Entry 6OO0 (X-ray diffraction, 2.10 A resolution); this record covers chains L and H.

== Chain L ==
Molecule: NC-Cow1 light chain
From: Bos taurus
Amino-acid sequence (216 residues; each row starts with the number of its first residue; note: 1 number in that range is skipped by the numbering (no residue carries it; nothing is unmodelled there); a row labelled like 27A-27B holds insertion residues (27A, then the next letters in order)):
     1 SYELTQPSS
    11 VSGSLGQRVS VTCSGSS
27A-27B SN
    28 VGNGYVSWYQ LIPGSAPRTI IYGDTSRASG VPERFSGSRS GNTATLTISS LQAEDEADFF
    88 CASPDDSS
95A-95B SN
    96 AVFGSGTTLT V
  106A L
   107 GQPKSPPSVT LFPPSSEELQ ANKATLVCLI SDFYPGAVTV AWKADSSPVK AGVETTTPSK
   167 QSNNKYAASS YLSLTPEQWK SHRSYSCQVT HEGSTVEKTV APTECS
Not modelled in the structure: 1
Disulfides: Cys23-Cys88, Cys134-Cys193

== Chain H ==
Molecule: NC-Cow1 heavy chain
From: Bos taurus
Amino-acid sequence (272 residues; each row starts with the number of its first residue; a row labelled like 82A-82C holds insertion residues (82A, then the next letters in order)):
     1 QVQLRESGPS LMKPSQTLSL TCTVSGSSLN DKSVGWVRQA PGKALQWLGS VDTSGNTDYN
    61 PGLKSRLSIT KDNSKSRISL TV
82A-82C TGM
    83 TTEDSATYYC ITAHQKTNKK ECPEDYTYNP RCPQQYGWSD CDCMGDRFGG YCRQDGCSNY
   143 IHRSTYEWYV SAWGQGLLVT VSSASTKGPS VFPLAPSSKS TSGGTAALGC LVKDYFPEPV
   203 TVSWNSGALT SGVHTFPAVL QSSGLYSLSS VVTVPSSSLG TQTYICNVNH KPSNTKVDKR
   263 VEPKSCD
Not modelled in the structure: 28-31
Disulfides: Cys22-Cys92, Cys104-Cys125, Cys114-Cys134, Cys123-Cys139, Cys192-Cys248

== How chain L and chain H interact ==
Contacting residue pairs - 92 pairs, chain L then chain H:
  Glu3(L) - Ala44(H)
  Asn30(L) - Ser146(H)  hydrogen bond (backbone-side chain)
  Asn30(L) - Thr147(H)  hydrogen bond (side chain-backbone)
  Asn30(L) - Tyr148(H)  hydrogen bond (side chain-backbone)
  Gly31(L) - Ser146(H)  hydrogen bond (backbone-side chain)
  Tyr32(L) - His96(H)
  Tyr32(L) - Ser146(H)
  Tyr32(L) - Tyr148(H)
  Tyr32(L) - Glu149(H)
  Tyr32(L) - Trp150(H)
  Tyr32(L) - Tyr151(H)
  Ser34(L) - Tyr151(H)
  Tyr36(L) - Trp150(H)
  Tyr36(L) - Tyr151(H)
  Tyr36(L) - Val152(H)  hydrogen bond (side chain-backbone)
  Tyr36(L) - Trp155(H)
  Leu38(L) - Gln39(H)
  Leu38(L) - Leu45(H)  hydrophobic
  Ala43(L) - Gly156(H)
  Ala43(L) - Gln157(H)
  Pro44(L) - Tyr91(H)
  Pro44(L) - Trp155(H)
  Thr46(L) - Val152(H)  hydrogen bond (side chain-backbone)
  Thr46(L) - Trp155(H)  hydrogen bond
  Tyr49(L) - Tyr151(H)  hydrophobic
  Phe87(L) - Gln39(H)
  Phe87(L) - Ala44(H)  hydrophobic
  Phe87(L) - Leu45(H)
  Ala89(L) - Trp150(H)  hydrophobic
  Pro91(L) - Tyr148(H)
  Pro91(L) - Trp150(H)  hydrophobic
  Asp93(L) - Tyr148(H)
  Ser94(L) - Tyr148(H)
  Ser95(L) - Gln97(H)
  Ser95(L) - Lys98(H)
  Ser95(L) - Thr99(H)
  Ser95(L) - Tyr148(H)
  Ser95(L) - Glu149(H)
  Ser95(L) - Trp150(H)
  Ser95A(L) - Trp47(H)
  Ser95A(L) - Asp58(H)  hydrogen bond
  Ser95A(L) - Gln97(H)
  Asn95B(L) - Trp47(H)
  Asn95B(L) - Asp58(H)  hydrogen bond (backbone-side chain)
  Asn95B(L) - Pro61(H)
  Ala96(L) - Trp47(H)
  Ala96(L) - Trp150(H)  hydrophobic
  Phe98(L) - Val37(H)  hydrophobic
  Phe98(L) - Leu45(H)
  Phe98(L) - Trp47(H)
  Gly99(L) - Ala44(H)
  Ser100(L) - Ala44(H)
  Thr116(L) - Ala189(H)
  Phe118(L) - Leu176(H)
  Phe118(L) - Ala177(H)
  Phe118(L) - Ala189(H)
  Pro119(L) - Lys266(H)
  Ser121(L) - Phe174(H)
  Ser121(L) - Pro175(H)
  Glu123(L) - Phe174(H)
  Glu123(L) - Pro175(H)
  Glu123(L) - Lys261(H)  salt bridge
  Glu124(L) - Phe174(H)
  Glu124(L) - Lys195(H)  salt bridge
  Lys129(L) - Lys195(H)
  Thr131(L) - Lys195(H)
  Val133(L) - Ser231(H)
  Leu135(L) - Phe218(H)  hydrophobic
  Leu135(L) - Ser231(H)
  Leu135(L) - Val233(H)  hydrophobic
  Ile136(L) - Phe218(H)
  Glu160(L) - Gln223(H)
  Thr162(L) - Pro219(H)
  Thr162(L) - Val221(H)
  Ser165(L) - Pro219(H)
  Lys166(L) - His216(H)
  Gln167(L) - His216(H)
  Ala173(L) - His216(H)
  Ala173(L) - Phe218(H)  hydrophobic
  Ala174(L) - Phe218(H)
  Ser175(L) - Phe218(H)
  Tyr177(L) - Leu193(H)  hydrophobic
  Tyr177(L) - Val221(H)  hydrophobic
  Tyr177(L) - Leu230(H)
  Tyr177(L) - Ser231(H)  hydrogen bond
  Glu210(L) - Lys181(H)  salt bridge
  Glu210(L) - Lys266(H)  hydrogen bond (backbone-side chain)
  Cys211(L) - Cys268(H)  disulfide
  Ser212(L) - Ser179(H)
  Ser212(L) - Ser180(H)  hydrogen bond (backbone-backbone)
  Ser212(L) - Lys266(H)
  Ser212(L) - Cys268(H)
Also at the interface, not in a pair above, chain L (51 interface residues in all): Arg45, Ser90, Leu117, Thr163, Ser179
Also at the interface, not in a pair above, chain H (55 interface residues in all): Lys43, Gln46, Ser50, Tyr59, Asn60, Pro178, Ser182, Leu190, Gly191, Ala220, Leu222, Ser267
Inter-chain disulfides: Cys211(L)-Cys268(H)

== In short ==
Chain L and chain H form an interface of 51 and 55 residues respectively; the contacts include 1 disulfide
bond, 12 hydrogen bonds and 3 salt bridges. Among the polar pairs are Glu123(L)-Lys261(H), Glu124(L)-Lys195(H)
and Glu210(L)-Lys181(H).
Here chain L is NC-Cow1 light chain and chain H is NC-Cow1 heavy chain, both from Bos taurus. Entry 6OO0
(Crystal structure of bovine Fab NC-Cow1) was determined by X-ray diffraction (same publication as 6PW6 and
6OPA).
